PDB entry 6PPD | electron microscopy, 3.70 A resolution | chains b and c of the 16 polymer chains in the assembly

[Chain b]
Protein: Triplex capsid protein 1
Organism: Human herpesvirus 8
Reference sequence: Q76RF6 (Q76RF6_HHV8); numbering as in UniProt (aligned over 1-331)
Amino-acid sequence (331 residues; row label = number of the first residue in the row):
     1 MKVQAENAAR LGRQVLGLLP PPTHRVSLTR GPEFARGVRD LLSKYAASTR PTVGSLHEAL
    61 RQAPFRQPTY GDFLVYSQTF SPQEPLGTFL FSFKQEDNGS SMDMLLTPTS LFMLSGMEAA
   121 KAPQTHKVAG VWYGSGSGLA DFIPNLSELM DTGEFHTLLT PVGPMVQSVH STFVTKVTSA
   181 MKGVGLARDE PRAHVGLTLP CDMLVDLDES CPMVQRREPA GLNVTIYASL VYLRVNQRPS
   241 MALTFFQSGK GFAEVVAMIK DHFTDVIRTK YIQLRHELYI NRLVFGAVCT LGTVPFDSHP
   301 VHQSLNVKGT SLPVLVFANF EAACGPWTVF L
Unresolved in the structure: 1-3, 214-216, 307-310
What the authors report for this chain:
  - mutagenesis - L278R/I280R/L283E, I280R: decreased growth

[Chain c]
Protein: Triplex capsid protein 2
Organism: Human herpesvirus 8
Reference sequence: C7E5A9 (C7E5A9_HHV8); residues 1-305 here = UniProt positions 1-305
Amino-acid sequence (305 residues; each row starts with the number of its first residue):
     1 MALDKSIVVN LTSRLFADEL AALQSKIGSV LPLGDCHRLQ NIQALGLGCV CSRETSPDYI
    61 QIMQYLSKCT LAVLEEVRPD SLRLTRMDPS DNLQIKNVYA PFFQWDSNTQ LAVLPPLFSR
   121 KDSTIVLESN GFDIVFPMVV PQQLGHAILQ QLLVYHIYSK ISAGAPGDVN MAELDLYTTN
   181 VSFMGRTYRL DVDNTDPRTA LRVLDDLSMY LCILSALVPR GCLRLLTALV RHDRHPLTEV
   241 FEGVVPDEVT RIDLDQLSVP DDITRMRVMF SYLQSLSSIF NLGPRLHVYA YSAETLAASC
   301 WYSPR
Unresolved in the structure: 1, 164-173
What the authors report for this chain:
  - mutagenesis - A216R/L217R: abolished growth
  - mutagenesis - A216R, L217R, V244R: decreased growth

[Interface between chain b and chain c]
Pairs across the interface (37; chain b residue first):
  Asp-40(b) / Ala-2(c)  hydrogen bond (backbone-backbone)
  Ser-43(b) / Leu-3(c)
  Ser-43(b) / Asp-4(c)  hydrogen bond
  Lys-44(b) / Asp-4(c)
  Lys-44(b) / Arg-83(c)
  Glu-218(b) / Lys-68(c)
  Pro-219(b) / Tyr-65(c)  hydrophobic
  Pro-219(b) / Lys-68(c)
  Pro-219(b) / Cys-69(c)  hydrophobic
  Ala-220(b) / Gly-34(c)
  Ala-220(b) / Asp-35(c)
  Gly-221(b) / Cys-36(c)
  Tyr-227(b) / Arg-305(c)  hydrogen bond
  Lys-250(b) / Ser-67(c)
  Phe-252(b) / Ser-278(c)
  Phe-252(b) / Asn-281(c)
  Phe-252(b) / Arg-305(c)
  Ala-253(b) / Ser-278(c)
  Ala-253(b) / Asn-281(c)
  Glu-254(b) / Gln-64(c)
  Glu-254(b) / Lys-68(c)
  Val-256(b) / Ser-278(c)
  Lys-260(b) / Tyr-210(c)  hydrogen bond
  Ile-280(b) / Arg-265(c)
  Leu-283(b) / Ile-213(c)  hydrophobic
  Leu-283(b) / Leu-217(c)  hydrophobic
  Leu-283(b) / Tyr-272(c)  hydrogen bond (backbone-side chain)
  Val-284(b) / Tyr-272(c)
  Thr-290(b) / Arg-305(c)
  Trp-327(b) / Gln-274(c)
  Thr-328(b) / Gln-274(c)
  Val-329(b) / Ser-271(c)
  Val-329(b) / Ser-275(c)
  Leu-331(b) / Met-209(c)
  Leu-331(b) / Tyr-210(c)
  Leu-331(b) / Ile-213(c)  hydrophobic
  Leu-331(b) / Tyr-272(c)
Other interface residues (no listed pair), chain b (28 interface residues in all): Leu-42, Arg-217, Leu-222, Gly-251, Ala-257, Asn-281
Other interface residues (no listed pair), chain c (29 interface residues in all): Arg-86, Asp-88, Asp-206, Thr-264, Val-268

[Summary]
The interface between chain b and chain c involves 28 residues on one side and 29 on the other; the contacts
include 5 hydrogen bonds. Polar pairs include Ser-43(b)/Asp-4(c), Tyr-227(b)/Arg-305(c) and
Lys-260(b)/Tyr-210(c). From the paper: A216R, L217R and V244R of chain c reduce growth; L278R/I280R/L283E and
I280R of chain b reduce growth.
Here chain b is Triplex capsid protein 1 and chain c is Triplex capsid protein 2, both from Human herpesvirus
8. Entry 6PPD (Kaposi's sarcoma-associated herpesvirus (KSHV), C1 penton vertex register, CATC-absent
structure) was determined by electron microscopy, deposited together with 6PPB, 6PPH and 6PPI.
